PDB entry 9AS6 | electron microscopy, 3.07 A resolution | chains C and E of the 5 polymer chains in the assembly

# Chain C
Molecule: Guanine nucleotide-binding protein G(I)/G(S)/G(T) subunit beta-1
From: Homo sapiens
UniProtKB: P62873 (GBB1_HUMAN); residue numbers follow UniProt; this construct covers 2-340
Sequence (358 residues; numbered -17 to 340; the number before each row is that of its first residue; numbers below 1 keep their minus sign (Met-17 is residue -17)):
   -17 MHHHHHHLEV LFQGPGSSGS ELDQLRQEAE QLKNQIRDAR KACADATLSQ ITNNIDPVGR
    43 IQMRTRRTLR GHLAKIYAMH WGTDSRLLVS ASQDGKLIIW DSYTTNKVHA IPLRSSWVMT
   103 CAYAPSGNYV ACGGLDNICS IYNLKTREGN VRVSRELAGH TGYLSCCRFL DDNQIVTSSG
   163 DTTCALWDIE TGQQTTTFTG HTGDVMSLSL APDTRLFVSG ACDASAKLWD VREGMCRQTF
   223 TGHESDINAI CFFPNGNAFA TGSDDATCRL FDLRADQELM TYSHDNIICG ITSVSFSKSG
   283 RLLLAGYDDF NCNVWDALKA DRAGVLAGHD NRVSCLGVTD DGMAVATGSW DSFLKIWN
Not modelled in the structure: -17 to 6
Differences from the reference sequence: expression tag (-17 to 1)
Swiss-Prot annotation at these positions:
  - modified residue: Ser2 (N-acetylserine), His266 (Phosphohistidine)

# Chain E
Molecule: single chain Fab (svFv16)
From: Homo sapiens
Notes: antibody fragment or engineered binder
Sequence (267 residues; row label = number of the first residue in the row; note: 5 numbers in that range are skipped by the numbering (no residue carries them; nothing is unmodelled there); a row labelled like 119A-119Q holds insertion residues (119A, then the next letters in order)):
     1 DVQLVESGGG LVQPGGSRKL SCSASGFAFS SFGMHWVRQA PEKGLEWVAY ISSGSGTIYY
    61 ADTVKGRFTI SRDDPKNTLF LQMTSLRSED TAMYYCVRSI YYYGSSPFDF WGQGTTLTV
119A-119Q SSGGGGSGGGGSGGGGS
   125 DIVMTQATSS VPVTPGESVS ISCRSSKSLL HSNGNTYLYW FLQRPGQSPQ LLIYRMSNLA
   185 SGVPDRFSGS GSGTAFTLTI SRLEAEDVGV YYCMQHLEYP LTFGAGTKLE LKAAALEVLF
   245 QGPHHHHHHH H
Not modelled in the structure: 1, 36, 119A-119Q, 236-255
Cystine bridges: Cys22-Cys96, Cys147-Cys217

# How chain C and chain E interact
Residue-residue contacts (9):
  Asp66(C) - Tyr103(E)
  Arg68(C) - Tyr103(E)
  Leu69(C) - Tyr103(E)  hydrophobic
  Val90(C) - Tyr102(E)  hydrophobic
  Arg129(C) - Phe110(E)
  Glu130(C) - Gly26(E)
  Glu130(C) - Phe27(E)
  Glu130(C) - Ala28(E)  hydrogen bond (backbone-backbone)
  Gly131(C) - Phe32(E)
Other interface residues (no listed pair), chain C (9 interface residues in all): Asp83, His91
Other interface residues (no listed pair), chain E (10 interface residues in all): Val2, Ser31, Arg98

# Summary
The interface between chain C and chain E involves 9 residues on one side and 10 on the other; the contacts
include 1 hydrogen bond. The hydrogen-bonded pair Glu130(C)-Ala28(E) is a backbone contact.
Here chain C is Guanine nucleotide-binding protein G(I)/G(S)/G(T) subunit beta-1 and chain E is single chain
Fab (svFv16), both from Homo sapiens. Entry 9AS6 (Global reconstruction of 5-HT2AR bound to mescaline in
complex with a mini-Gq protein and scFv16 obtained ...) was determined by electron microscopy, deposited
together with 9ARY, 9AS0, 9AS2, 9AS4, 9AS8 and 9ASA.
